PDB entry 7RE3 | electron microscopy, 3.33 A resolution | chains I and J of the 16 polymer chains in the assembly

== Chain I ==
Protein: Non-structural protein 7
Source organism: Severe acute respiratory syndrome coronavirus 2
UniProtKB: P0DTD1 (R1AB_SARS2); residues 1-83 here correspond to UniProt positions 3860-3942 (UniProt number = residue number + 3859)
Amino-acid sequence (88 residues; each row starts with the number of its first residue; numbers below 1 keep their minus sign (Gly-4 is residue -4)):
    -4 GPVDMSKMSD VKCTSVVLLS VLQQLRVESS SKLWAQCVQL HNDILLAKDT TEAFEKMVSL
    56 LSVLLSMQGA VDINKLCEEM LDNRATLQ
Unresolved in the structure: -4 to 0, 76-83
Sequence notes: expression tag (-4 to 0)
Swiss-Prot annotation at these positions:
  - site: Gln83 (Cleavage)

== Chain J ==
Protein: Non-structural protein 8
Source organism: Severe acute respiratory syndrome coronavirus 2
UniProtKB: P0DTD1 (R1AB_SARS2); residues 1-198 here correspond to UniProt positions 3943-4140 (UniProt number = residue number + 3942)
Amino-acid sequence (199 residues; each row starts with the number of its first residue; numbering starts at 0):
     0 MAIASEFSSL PSYAAFATAQ EAYEQAVANG DSEVVLKKLK KSLNVAKSEF DRDAAMQRKL
    60 EKMADQAMTQ MYKQARSEDK RAKVTSAMQT MLFTMLRKLD NDALNNIINN ARDGCVPLNI
   120 IPLTTAAKLM VVIPDYNTYK NTCDGTTFTY ASALWEIQQV VDADSKIVQL SEISMDNSPN
   180 LAWPLIVTAL RANSAVKLQ
Unresolved in the structure: 0-6, 192-198
Sequence notes: initiating methionine (0)
Swiss-Prot annotation at these positions:
  - site: Gln198 (Cleavage)
Residues lining bound ligands: chapso (1N7): Ala63, Ala66, Met67, Met70

== Chain I / chain J interface ==
Residue-residue contacts (45; chain I residue first):
  Val6(I) with Leu98(J), hydrophobic
  Cys8(I) with Met94(J)
  Thr9(I) with Leu91(J); Met94(J); Leu95(J); Leu98(J)
  Val12(I) with Met87(J); Leu91(J), hydrophobic; Met94(J), hydrophobic
  Leu13(I) with Leu91(J)
  Ser15(I) with Met87(J)
  Val16(I) with Gln88(J); Leu91(J), hydrophobic
  Leu20(I) with Gln88(J)
  Gln31(I) with Ile119(J)
  Phe49(I) with Leu98(J), hydrophobic; Asn100(J)
  Glu50(I) with Leu122(J)
  Lys51(I) with Leu122(J)
  Val53(I) with Ala102(J), hydrophobic; Leu103(J), hydrophobic; Ile120(J), hydrophobic
  Ser54(I) with Ile120(J), hydrogen bond (side chain-backbone); Leu122(J)
  Leu56(I) with Leu95(J), hydrophobic; Leu103(J), hydrophobic; Ile107(J), hydrophobic
  Ser57(I) with Ile119(J); Ile120(J), hydrogen bond (side chain-backbone)
  Val58(I) with Ile119(J), hydrophobic
  Leu60(I) with Ile106(J), hydrophobic; Ala110(J), hydrophobic; Val115(J); Pro116(J)
  Ser61(I) with Pro116(J)
  Ile68(I) with Phe92(J), hydrophobic; Ala110(J); Arg111(J)
  Leu71(I) with Gln88(J); Thr89(J); Phe92(J), hydrophobic
  Cys72(I) with Arg111(J)
  Met75(I) with Phe92(J); Thr93(J); Arg96(J)
Other interface residues (no listed pair), chain I (29 interface residues in all): Asp5, Gln19, Leu28, Met52, Leu59, Glu74
Other interface residues (no listed pair), chain J (27 interface residues in all): Thr84, Lys97, Leu117, Asn118, Ala150

== In short ==
Chain I and chain J form an interface of 29 and 27 residues respectively, with 2 hydrogen bonds. Polar pairs
include Ser54(I)-Ile120(J) and Ser57(I)-Ile120(J). Chain J binds chapso.
Here chain I is Non-structural protein 7 and chain J is Non-structural protein 8, both from Severe acute
respiratory syndrome coronavirus 2. Entry 7RE3 (SARS-CoV-2 replication-transcription complex bound to nsp13
helicase - nsp13(2)-RTC dimer) was determined by electron microscopy together with 7RDX, 7RDY, 7RDZ, 7RE0,
7RE1 and 7RE2 from the same study.
